Entry 2G33 (X-ray diffraction, 3.96 A resolution); this record covers chains C and D of the 4 polymer chains in the assembly.

Chain C (and D):
Name: Core antigen
From: Hepatitis B virus subtype adyw
Notes: fragment: Assembly domain residues 1 to 149; chain D of this document is another copy of the same molecule, construct and numbering; everything in this record applies to it too
UniProt: P03147 (CORA_HBVAY); residue numbers follow UniProt; this construct covers 1-149
Amino-acid sequence (150 residues; row label = number of the first residue in the row):
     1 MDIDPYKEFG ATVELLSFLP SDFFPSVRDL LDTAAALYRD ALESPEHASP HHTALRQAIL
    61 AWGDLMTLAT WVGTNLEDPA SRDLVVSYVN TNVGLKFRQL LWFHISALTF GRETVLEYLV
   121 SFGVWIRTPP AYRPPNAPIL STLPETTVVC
Unresolved in the structure: 148-150 (chain D: 147-150)
Sequence notes: engineered mutation Ala48 (Cys in P03147), Ala61 (Cys in P03147), Ala107 (Cys in P03147); insertion (150)
UniProt features mapped onto this chain:
  - mutagenesis: Phe97 (F97L: Enhances capsid assembly)

Interface between chain C and chain D:
Residue-residue contacts (43; chain C residue first):
  Met1(C) - Ala35(D)  hydrophobic
  Met1(C) - Arg39(D)  hydrogen bond
  Asp2(C) - Glu43(D)
  Ile3(C) - Glu43(D)
  Ile3(C) - Leu60(D)  hydrophobic
  Pro5(C) - Leu60(D)  hydrophobic
  Lys7(C) - Glu43(D)
  Lys7(C) - Pro45(D)
  Glu8(C) - Pro45(D)
  Glu8(C) - His47(D)  hydrogen bond (backbone-side chain)
  Glu8(C) - Thr53(D)  hydrogen bond
  Glu8(C) - Arg56(D)  salt bridge
  Ala35(C) - Met1(D)  hydrophobic
  Arg39(C) - Met1(D)  hydrogen bond
  Glu43(C) - Asp2(D)
  Glu43(C) - Ile3(D)
  Glu43(C) - Lys7(D)
  Pro45(C) - Lys7(D)
  Pro45(C) - Glu8(D)
  His47(C) - Glu8(D)  hydrogen bond (side chain-backbone)
  His47(C) - Pro50(D)
  His47(C) - Arg112(D)
  Pro50(C) - His47(D)
  Thr53(C) - Glu8(D)  hydrogen bond
  Ala54(C) - Thr53(D)
  Arg56(C) - Glu8(D)
  Gln57(C) - Gln57(D)
  Gln57(C) - Leu100(D)
  Leu60(C) - Ile3(D)  hydrophobic
  Leu60(C) - Pro5(D)  hydrophobic
  Ala61(C) - Ala61(D)  hydrophobic
  Asp64(C) - Lys96(D)  salt bridge
  Thr67(C) - Tyr88(D)
  Leu68(C) - Tyr88(D)  hydrophobic
  Trp71(C) - Tyr88(D)  hydrophobic
  Leu76(C) - Ser81(D)
  Asp78(C) - Pro79(D)
  Pro79(C) - Asp78(D)
  Ser81(C) - Leu76(D)
  Tyr88(C) - Leu68(D)
  Tyr88(C) - Trp71(D)  hydrophobic
  Lys96(C) - Asp64(D)  salt bridge
  Phe97(C) - Ala61(D)  hydrophobic
Interface residues without a listed pair, chain C (37 interface residues in all): Phe9, Ser44, Leu55, Leu65, Leu84, Val85, Val93, Leu100
Interface residues without a listed pair, chain D (33 interface residues in all): Ser44, Ala54, Leu65, Leu84, Phe97

Overview:
The interface between chain C and chain D involves 37 residues on one side and 33 on the other; the contacts
include 6 hydrogen bonds and 3 salt bridges. Among the polar pairs are Glu8(C)-Arg56(D), Asp64(C)-Lys96(D) and
Met1(C)-Arg39(D).
Both chains are Core antigen (Hepatitis B virus subtype adyw). Entry 2G33 (Human Hepatitis B Virus T=4 capsid,
strain adyw) was determined by X-ray diffraction together with 2G34 from the same study.
